7UR6 - chains A and F of the 12 polymer chains in the assembly; structure by electron microscopy, 3.46 A resolution.

== Chain A (and F) ==
Protein: gp120
Source organism: Human immunodeficiency virus 1
Notes: chain F of this document is another copy of the same molecule, construct and numbering; everything in this record applies to it too
UniProtKB: C6G0D7 (C6G0D7_9HIV1); the construct lacks a stretch of the UniProt sequence and is renumbered around it, so the offset changes along the chain: 33-137 = UniProt 32-136; 142-309 = UniProt 137-304; 312-321 = UniProt 305-314; 322-354 = UniProt 316-348; 2 more segments
Sequence (477 residues; row label = number of the first residue in the row; note: 9 numbers in that range are skipped by the numbering (no residue carries them; nothing is unmodelled there)):
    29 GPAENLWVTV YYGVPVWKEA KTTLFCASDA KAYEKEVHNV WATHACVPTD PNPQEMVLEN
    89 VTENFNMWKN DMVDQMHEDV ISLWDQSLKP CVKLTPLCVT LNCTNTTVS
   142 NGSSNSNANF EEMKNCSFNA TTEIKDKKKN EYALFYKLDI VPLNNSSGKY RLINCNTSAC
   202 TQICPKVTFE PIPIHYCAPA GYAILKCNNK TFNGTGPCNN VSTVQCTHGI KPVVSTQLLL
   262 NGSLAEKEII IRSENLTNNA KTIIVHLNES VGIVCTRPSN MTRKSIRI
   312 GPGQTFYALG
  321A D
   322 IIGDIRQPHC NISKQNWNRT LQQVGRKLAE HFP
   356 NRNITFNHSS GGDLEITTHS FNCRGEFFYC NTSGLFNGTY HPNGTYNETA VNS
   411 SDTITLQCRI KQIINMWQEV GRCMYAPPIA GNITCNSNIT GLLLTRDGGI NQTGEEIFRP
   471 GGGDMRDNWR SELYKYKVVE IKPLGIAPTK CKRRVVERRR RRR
Not modelled in the structure: 29-32, 61-63, 142-146, 186-188, 458-461, 508-513
Cystine bridges: Cys-54/Cys-74, Cys-119/Cys-205, Cys-126/Cys-196, Cys-131/Cys-157, Cys-201/Cys-433, Cys-218/Cys-247, Cys-228/Cys-239, Cys-296/Cys-331, Cys-378/Cys-445, Cys-385/Cys-418
Covalent attachments: glycan linked to Asn-88, Asn-241, Asn-262; N-acetylglucosamine (NAG) linked to Asn-130, Asn-133, Asn-156, Asn-160, Asn-197, Asn-230, Asn-234, Asn-276, Asn-289, Asn-301, Asn-332, Asn-339, Asn-358, Asn-362, Asn-386, Asn-392, Asn-398, Asn-402, Asn-407, Asn-442, Asn-448
Differences from the reference sequence: expression tag (29-32, 509-513); conflict Asn-130 (Thr129 in C6G0D7), Cys-201 (Ile196 in C6G0D7), Thr-202 (Ala197 in C6G0D7), Ile-204 (Ala199 in C6G0D7), Val-286 (Ile281 in C6G0D7), Leu-288 (Phe283 in C6G0D7), Met-302 (Asn297 in C6G0D7), Leu-320 (Thr313 in C6G0D7), Pro-329 (Ala323 in C6G0D7), Ile-333 (Val327 in C6G0D7), Cys-433 (Ala424 in C6G0D7), Asn-448 (Thr439 in C6G0D7), Ser-481 (Asn472 in C6G0D7), Cys-501 (Ala492 in C6G0D7)

== How chain A and chain F interact ==
Pairs across the interface (15):
  Glu-164(A) with Cys-126(F); Arg-192(F), salt bridge; Cys-196(F)
  Ile-165(A) with Cys-126(F); Val-127(F); Thr-128(F)
  Lys-166(A) with Cys-126(F), hydrogen bond (backbone-backbone)
  Asp-167(A) with Thr-128(F), hydrogen bond
  Arg-308(A) with Asn-197(F), hydrogen bond (side chain-backbone)
  Pro-313(A) with Cys-126(F), hydrophobic; Cys-196(F)
  Gly-314(A) with Cys-196(F); Ser-199(F); Ala-200(F)
  Arg-504(A) with Val-506(F)
Other interface residues (no listed pair), chain F (12 interface residues in all): Thr-123, Pro-124, Thr-198

== Overview ==
8 residues of chain A and 12 residues of chain F are in contact; the contacts include 3 hydrogen bonds and 1
salt bridge. Polar pairs include Glu-164(A)/Arg-192(F), Asp-167(A)/Thr-128(F) and Arg-308(A)/Asn-197(F).
Both chains are gp120 (Human immunodeficiency virus 1). Entry 7UR6 (Cryo-EM structure of SHIV-elicited,
FP-directed Rhesus Fab RM6561.DH1021.14 in complex with stabilized HIV-1 Env Ce1176 DS-SOSIP.664) was
determined by electron microscopy.
